PDB entry 5XJB | X-ray diffraction, 3.10 A resolution | chain A

== Chain A ==
Name: Kinesin-like protein KIF2C
From: Mus musculus
UniProt: Q922S8 (KIF2C_MOUSE); residues 184-585 here = UniProt positions 184-585
Chain sequence (426 residues; each row starts with the number of its first residue):
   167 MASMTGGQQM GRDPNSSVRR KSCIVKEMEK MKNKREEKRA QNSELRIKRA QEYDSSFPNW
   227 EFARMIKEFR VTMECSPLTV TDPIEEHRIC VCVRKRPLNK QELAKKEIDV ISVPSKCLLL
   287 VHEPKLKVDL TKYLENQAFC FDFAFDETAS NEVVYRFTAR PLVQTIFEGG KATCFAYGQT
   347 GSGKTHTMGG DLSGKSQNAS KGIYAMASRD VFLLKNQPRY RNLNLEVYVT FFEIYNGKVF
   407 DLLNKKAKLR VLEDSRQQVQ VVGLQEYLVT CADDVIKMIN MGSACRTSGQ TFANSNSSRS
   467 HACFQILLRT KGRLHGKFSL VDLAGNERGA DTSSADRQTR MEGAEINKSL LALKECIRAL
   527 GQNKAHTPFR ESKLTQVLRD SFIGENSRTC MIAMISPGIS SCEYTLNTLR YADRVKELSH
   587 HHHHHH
Disordered / not traced: 167-223, 357-362, 457-462, 498-505, 531, 586-592
Construct notes: initiating methionine (167); expression tag (168-183, 586-592)
UniProt features mapped onto this chain:
  - region: Glu-203 to Glu-234 (Negative regulator of microtubule-binding)
  - binding site (ATP): Arg-260, Gly-344 to Thr-351
  - modified residue (Phosphoserine): Ser-188, Ser-515
  - mutagenesis: Lys-293 (K293A: Loss of microtubule depolymerization activity), Val-294 (V294A: Loss of microtubule depolymerization activity), Asp-295 (D295A: Loss of microtubule depolymerization activity)
Bound ions: Mg2+: Thr-351, Ser-463 (together with ADP)
Residues lining bound ligands:
  - ADP (adenosine-5'-diphosphate): Arg-260, Arg-262, Pro-263, Gln-345, Thr-346, Gly-347, Ser-348, Gly-349, Lys-350, Thr-351, His-352, Ser-464, Asp-488
  - beryllium trifluoride (BEF): Lys-350, Thr-351, Arg-452, Ser-463, Ser-464, Ser-466, Ala-468, Asp-488, Leu-489, Ala-490, Gly-491

== Overview ==
Bound to chain A: ADP and beryllium trifluoride. Thr-351 and Ser-463 coordinate Mg2+. From UniProt: 9
ATP-binding residues and 3 mutagenesis sites.
Chain A is Kinesin-like protein KIF2C (Mus musculus); the structure, The Crystal Structure of the Minimal Core
Domain of the Microtubule Depolymerizer KIF2C Complexed with ADP-Mg-BeFx, was determined by X-ray diffraction
(same publication as 5XJA).
